2F4V - chains A and P of the 21 polymer chains in the assembly; structure by X-ray diffraction, 3.80 A resolution.

== Chain A ==
Molecule: 16S ribosomal RNA
From: Thermus thermophilus
Sequence (1511 nucleotides; each row starts with the number of its first residue; note: 42 numbers in that range are skipped by the numbering (no residue carries them; nothing is unmodelled there); a row labelled like 190A-190L holds insertion residues (190A, then the next letters in order)):
     1 UUGUUGGAGA GUUUGAUCCU GGCUCAGGGU GAACGCUGGC GGCGUGCCUA AGACAUGCAA
    61 GUCGUGCGGG
    73 CCGCGGGGUU UU
    88 ACUCCG
    95 UGGUC
   101 AGCGGCGGAC GGGUGAGUAA CGCGUGGGU
  129A G
   130 ACCUACCCGG AAGAGGGGGA CAACCCGGGG AAACUCGGGC UAAUCCCCCA UGUGGACCCG
   190 C
190A-190L CCCUUGGGGUGU
   191 GUCCAAAGGG CUUU
   216 GCCCGCUUCC GGAUGGGCCC GCGUCCCAUC AGCUAGUUGG UGGGGUAAUG GCCCACCAAG
   276 GCGACGACGG GUAGCCGGUC UGAGAGGAUG GCCGGCCACA GGGGCACUGA GACACGGGCC
   336 CCACUCCUAC GGGAGGCAGC AGUUAGGAAU CUUCCGCAAU GGGCGCAAGC CUGACGGAGC
   396 GACGCCGCUU GGAGGAAGAA GCCCUUCGGG GUGUAAACUC CUGAA
   442 CCCGGGACGA AACCCCCGAC GA
   474 GGGGACUGAC GGUACCGGG
   494 GUAAUAGCGC CGGCCAACUC CGUGCCAGCA GCCGCGGUAA UACGGAGGGC GCGAGCGUUA
   554 CCCGGAUUCA CUGGGCGUAA AGGGCGUGUA GGCGGCCUGG GGCGUCCCAU GUGAAAGACC
   614 ACGGCUCAAC CGUGGGGGAG CGUGGGAUAC GCUCAGGCUA GACGGUGGGA GAGGGUGGUG
   674 GAAUUCCCGG AGUAGCGGUG AAAUGCGCAG AUACCGGGAG GAACGCCGAU GGCGAAGGCA
   734 GCCACCUGGU CCACCCGUGA CGCUGAGGCG CGAAAGCGUG GGGAGCAAAC CGGAUUAGAU
   794 ACCCGGGUAG UCCACGCCCU AAACGAUGCG CGCUAGGUCU CUGGGUCU
   848 CCUGGGGGCC GAAGCUAACG CGUUAAGCGC GCCGCCUGGG GAGUACGGCC GCAAGGCUGA
   908 AACUCAAAGG AAUUGACGGG GGCCCGCACA AGCGGUGGAG CAUGUGGUUU AAUUCGAAGC
   968 AACGCGAAGA ACCUUACCAG GCCUUGACAU GCUAGG
 1003A G
  1004 AACCCGGGUG AAAGCCUGGG GUGCCCC
1030A-1030D GCGA
  1031 GGGGAGCCCU AGCACAGGUG CUGCAUGGCC GUCGUCAGCU CGUGCCGUGA GGUGUUGGGU
  1091 UAAGUCCCGC AACGAGCGCA ACCCCCGCCG UUAGUUGCCA GCGGUUCGGC CGGGCACUCU
  1151 AACGGGACUG CCCGCGAAA
  1171 GCGGGAGGAA GGAGGGGACG ACGUCUGGUC AGCAUGGCCC UUACGGCCUG GGCGACACAC
  1231 GUGCUACAAU GCCCACUACA AAGCGAUGCC ACCCGGCAAC GGGGAGCUAA UCGCAAAAAG
  1291 GUGGGCCCAG UUCGGAUUGG GGUCUGCAAC CCGACCCCAU GAAGCCGGAA UCGCUAGUAA
  1351 UCGCGGAUCA G
 1361A C
  1362 CAUGCCGCGG UGAAUACGUU CCCGGGCCUU GUACACACCG CCCGUCACGC CAUGGGAGCG
  1422 GGCUCUACCC GAAGUCGCCG GG
  1446 AGCCUACGGG
  1459 CAGGCGCCGA GGGUAGGGCC CGUGACUGGG GCGAAGUCGU AACAAGGUAG CUGUACCGGA
  1519 AGGUGCGGCU GGAUCA
Unresolved in the structure: 1-4
Ion coordination: Mg2+ site 1: A10 (shared with 1 residue of chain E); Mg2+ site 2: G11, U12, G22; K+ site 1 near G21 (its only coordinating residue here); Mg2+ site 3: G46, G394; Mg2+ site 4 near A53 (its only coordinating residue here); K+ site 2: C58, U387; Mg2+ site 5 near U62 (its only coordinating residue here); Mg2+ site 6: G70, U98; Mg2+ site 7: A109, G331; Mg2+ site 8: A116, G117, G289; Mg2+ site 9: C121, G124, U125, C235, G236; K+ site 3: U182, G183; 58 more Mg2+ sites not listed; 7 more K+ sites not listed
Small-molecule neighbours:
  - AB9 ((2R)-4-amino-N-{(1R,2S,3R,4R,5S)-5-amino-2-{2-[(2-aminoethyl)amino]ethoxy}-4-[(2,6-diamino-2,6-dideoxy-alpha-D-glucopyranosyl)oxy]-3-hydroxycyclohexyl}-2-hydroxybutanamide): C1404, G1405, U1406, C1407, A1408, C1409, G1491, A1492, A1493, G1494, U1495, C1496, G1497, U1498
  - D2C: A965, G966, G1053, C1054, C1195, U1196, G1197, G1198

== Chain P ==
Name: 30S ribosomal protein S16
From: Thermus thermophilus
Reference sequence: Q5SJH3 (RS16_THET8); residues 1-88 here = UniProt positions 1-88
Chain sequence (88 residues; numbered 1 to 88; the number before each row is that of its first residue):
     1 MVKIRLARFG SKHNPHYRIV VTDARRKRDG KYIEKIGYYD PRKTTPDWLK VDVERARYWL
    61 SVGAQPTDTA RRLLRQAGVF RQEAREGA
Unresolved in the structure: 84-88

== Chain A / chain P interface ==
Contacting residue pairs (87):
  C43(A) with Lys12(P), phosphate contact; His13(P), phosphate contact
  G44(A) with Ser11(P), phosphate contact; Lys12(P), salt bridge to the phosphate
  C110(A) with Arg25(P), hydrogen bond to the sugar
  G112(A) with Lys27(P), salt bridge to the phosphate
  A134(A) with Met1(P), base contact; Arg25(P), base contact
  C135(A) with Met1(P), hydrogen bond to the base
  C136(A) with Met1(P), sugar contact; Val62(P), base contact; Gly63(P), hydrogen bond to the sugar; Gln65(P), hydrogen bond to the sugar
  C137(A) with Ser61(P), sugar contact; Gly63(P), sugar contact
  G227(A) with Val62(P), sugar contact
  A228(A) with Val2(P), sugar contact; Trp59(P), sugar contact; Val62(P), sugar contact
  U229(A) with Asp23(P), hydrogen bond to the sugar; Trp59(P), phosphate contact
  G230(A) with Asp23(P), sugar contact; Arg25(P), hydrogen bond to the sugar
  G309(A) with Lys27(P), phosphate contact; Gly30(P), phosphate contact; Lys31(P), phosphate contact
  G310(A) with Arg26(P), phosphate contact; Lys27(P), salt bridge to the phosphate; Lys31(P), phosphate contact
  C311(A) with Arg26(P), salt bridge to the phosphate
  A374(A) with Tyr17(P), sugar contact
  U375(A) with Leu6(P), phosphate contact; Tyr17(P), sugar contact; Arg28(P), hydrogen bond to the base; Thr69(P), hydrogen bond to the phosphate
  G376(A) with Arg5(P), hydrogen bond to the phosphate; Leu6(P), hydrogen bond to the phosphate; Arg28(P), sugar contact; Thr67(P), hydrogen bond to the phosphate
  G377(A) with Lys3(P), salt bridge to the phosphate; Arg5(P), salt bridge to the phosphate; Ala24(P), sugar contact; Thr67(P), phosphate contact
  C390(A) with Arg28(P), hydrogen bond to the phosphate
  G391(A) with Arg8(P), hydrogen bond to the phosphate; Arg28(P), salt bridge to the phosphate
  G392(A) with Arg8(P), salt bridge to the phosphate; Lys12(P), phosphate contact; His13(P), hydrogen bond to the phosphate
  A393(A) with Lys12(P), phosphate contact; His13(P), salt bridge to the phosphate
  C449(A) with Arg42(P), hydrogen bond to the base; Lys43(P), hydrogen bond to the phosphate
  G450(A) with Pro41(P), sugar contact; Arg42(P), sugar contact; Lys43(P), salt bridge to the phosphate
  A452(A) with Lys43(P), salt bridge to the phosphate; Arg72(P), salt bridge to the phosphate
  A453(A) with Arg72(P), salt bridge to the phosphate
  G462(A) with Gln82(P), hydrogen bond to the base
  A463(A) with Arg75(P), salt bridge to the phosphate; Phe80(P), phosphate contact; Arg81(P), hydrogen bond to the phosphate; Gln82(P), sugar contact; Glu83(P), hydrogen bond to the sugar
  G474(A) with Arg75(P), salt bridge to the phosphate; Phe80(P), phosphate contact; Arg81(P), sugar contact
  C483(A) with His13(P), sugar contact
  A608(A) with Arg18(P), phosphate contact; Tyr32(P), sugar contact
  A609(A) with Arg18(P), salt bridge to the phosphate
  G617(A) with Thr44(P), sugar contact
  C623(A) with Ser11(P), hydrogen bond to the sugar
  C624(A) with Phe9(P), phosphate contact; Gly10(P), sugar contact; Ser11(P), hydrogen bond to the sugar; Asn14(P), sugar contact; His16(P), sugar contact
  G625(A) with Phe9(P), phosphate contact; His16(P), sugar contact
  U626(A) with Arg18(P), salt bridge to the phosphate; Lys35(P), salt bridge to the phosphate; Tyr38(P), phosphate contact
  G627(A) with Lys35(P), salt bridge to the phosphate; Tyr38(P), phosphate contact; Lys50(P), salt bridge to the phosphate
Also at the interface, not in a pair above, chain A (46 interface residues in all): G111, G231, G378, A451, C454, A607, C618
Also at the interface, not in a pair above, chain P (51 interface residues in all): Pro15, Asp29, Ile33, Tyr39, Tyr58, Ala64, Asp68

== In short ==
The interface between chain A and chain P involves 46 residues on one side and 51 on the other; the contacts
include 21 hydrogen bonds and 20 salt bridges. Polar pairs include C135(A)-Met1(P), U375(A)-Arg28(P) and
C449(A)-Arg42(P). Ligands of chain A: D2C and compound AB9.
Here chain A is 16S ribosomal RNA and chain P is 30S ribosomal protein S16, both from Thermus thermophilus.
Entry 2F4V (30S ribosome + designer antibiotic) was determined by X-ray diffraction, deposited together with
2F4S, 2F4T and 2F4U.
